Entry 4EZ1 (X-ray diffraction, 2.49 A resolution); this record covers chains C and K of the 10 polymer chains in the assembly.

[Chain C]
Molecule: Soluble acetylcholine receptor
Source organism: Aplysia californica
Reference sequence: Q8WSF8 (Q8WSF8_APLCA); residues 1-219 here correspond to UniProt positions 18-236 (UniProt number = residue number + 17)
Sequence (230 residues; each row starts with the number of its first residue; numbers below 1 keep their minus sign (Asp-8 is residue -8)):
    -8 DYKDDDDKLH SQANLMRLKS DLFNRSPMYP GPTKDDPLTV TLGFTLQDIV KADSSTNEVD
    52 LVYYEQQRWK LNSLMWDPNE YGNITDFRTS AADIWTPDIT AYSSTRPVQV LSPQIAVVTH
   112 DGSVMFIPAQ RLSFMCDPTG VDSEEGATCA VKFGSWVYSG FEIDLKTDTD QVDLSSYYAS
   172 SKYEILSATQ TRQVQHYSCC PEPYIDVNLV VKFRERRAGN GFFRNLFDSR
Unresolved in the structure: -8 to -5, 15-19, 208-221
Differences from the reference sequence: expression tag (-8 to 0, 220-221)
Cystine bridges: Cys127-Cys140, Cys190-Cys191
Bound ions: Mn2+: Asp-3, His1

[Chain K]
Molecule: Alpha-conotoxin BuIA
Reference sequence: P69657 (CA1A_CONBU); residues 1-13 here correspond to UniProt positions 44-56 (UniProt number = residue number + 43)
Sequence (14 residues; row label = number of the first residue in the row):
     1 GCCSTPPCAV LYCX
Differences from the reference sequence: expression tag (14)
Modified residues: NH2 (amino group) at position 14
Cystine bridges: Cys2-Cys8, Cys3-Cys13

[Chain C / chain K interface]
Residue-residue contacts - 21 pairs, chain C then chain K:
  Tyr93(C) with Pro6(K); Pro7(K)
  Ser146(C) with Pro7(K)
  Trp147(C) with Pro6(K); Pro7(K)
  Val148(C) with Pro7(K)
  Tyr149(C) with Pro7(K)
  Tyr188(C) with Gly1(K); Cys2(K); Thr5(K), hydrogen bond; Cys8(K), hydrophobic
  Cys190(C) with Cys2(K), hydrophobic
  Cys191(C) with Cys2(K), hydrophobic; Cys8(K), hydrophobic; Tyr12(K), hydrophobic
  Pro192(C) with Tyr12(K)
  Glu193(C) with Tyr12(K), hydrogen bond
  Tyr195(C) with Thr5(K); Pro7(K); Cys8(K); Tyr12(K)
Also at the interface, not in a pair above, chain C (12 interface residues in all): Ser150
Also at the interface, not in a pair above, chain K (8 interface residues in all): Leu11

[Summary]
The interface between chain C and chain K involves 12 residues on one side and 8 on the other, with 2 hydrogen
bonds. Among the polar pairs are Tyr188(C)-Thr5(K) and Glu193(C)-Tyr12(K). The Mn2+ site is built by Asp-3(C)
and His1(C).
Here chain C is Soluble acetylcholine receptor (Aplysia californica) and chain K is Alpha-conotoxin BuIA.
Entry 4EZ1 (Crystal structure of acetylcholine binding protein (AChBP) from Aplysia Californica in complex
with alpha-conotoxin BuIA) was determined by X-ray diffraction.
